8D8K - chains O and a of the 35 polymer chains in the assembly; structure by electron microscopy, 3.13 A resolution.

== Chain O ==
Molecule: 37S ribosomal protein S28, mitochondrial
Source organism: Saccharomyces cerevisiae
UniProt: P21771 (RT28_YEAST); numbering as in UniProt (aligned over 1-286)
Amino-acid sequence (286 residues; numbered 1 to 286; the number before each row is that of its first residue):
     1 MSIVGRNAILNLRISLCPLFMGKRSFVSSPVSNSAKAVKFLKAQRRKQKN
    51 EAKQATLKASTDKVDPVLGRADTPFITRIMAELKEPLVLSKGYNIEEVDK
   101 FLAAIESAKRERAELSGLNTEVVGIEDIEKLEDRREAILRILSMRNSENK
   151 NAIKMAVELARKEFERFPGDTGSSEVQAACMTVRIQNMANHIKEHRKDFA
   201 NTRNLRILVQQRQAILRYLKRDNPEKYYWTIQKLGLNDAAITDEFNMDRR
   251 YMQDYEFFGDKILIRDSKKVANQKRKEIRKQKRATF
Not modelled in the structure: 1-33, 112-126, 259-286

== Chain a ==
Molecule: 15S ribosomal RNA
Source organism: Saccharomyces cerevisiae
Sequence (1713 nucleotides; row label = number of the first residue in the row; numbers below 1 keep their minus sign (U-63 is residue -63)):
   -63 UUUUAUAUAAUAAUAAUAAUAUAUAUAUAUAUAUAUUAUUAUAUUAGUUA
   -13 UAUAAUAAGGAAAAGUAAAAAAUUUAUAAGAAUAUGAUGUUGGUUCAGAU
    37 UAAGCGCUAAAUAAGGACAUGACACAUGCGAAUCAUACGUUUAUUAUUGA
    87 UAAGAUAAUAAAUAUGUGGUGUAAACGUGAGUAAUUUUAUUAGGAAUUAA
   137 UGAACUAUAGAAUAAGCUAAAUACUUAAUAUAUUAUUAUAUAAAAAUAAU
   187 UUAUAUAAUAAAAAGGAUAUAUAUAUAAUAUAUAUUUAUCUAUAGUCAAG
   237 CCAAUAAUGGUUUAGGUAGUAGGUUUAUUAAGAGUUAAACCUAGCCAACG
   287 AUCCAUAAUCGAUAAUGAAAGUUAGAACGAUCACGUUGACUCUGAAAUAU
   337 AGUCAAUAUCUAUAAGAUACAGCAGUGAGGAAUAUUGGACAAUGAUCGAA
   387 AGAUUGAUCCAGUUACUUAUUAGGAUGAUAUAUAAAAAUAUUUUAUUUUA
   437 UUUAUAAAUAUUAAAUAUUUAUAAUAAUAAUAAUAAUAAUAUAUAUAUAU
   487 AAAUUGAUUAAAAAUAAAAUCCAUAAAUAAUUAAAAUAAUGAUAUUAAUU
   537 ACCAUAUAUAUUUUUAUAUGGAUAUAUAUAUUAAUAAUAAUAUUAAUUUU
   587 AUUAUUAUUAAUAAUAUAUUUUAAUAGUCCUGACUAAUAUUUGUGCCAGC
   637 AGUCGCGGUAACACAAAGAGGGCGAGCGUUAAUCAUAAUGGUUUAAAGGA
   687 UCCGUAGAAUGAAUUAUAUAUUAUAAUUUAGAGUUAAUAAAAUAUAAUUA
   737 AAGAAUUAUAAUAGUAAAGAUGAAAUAAUAAUAAUAAUUAUAAGACUAAU
   787 AUAUGUGAAAAUAUUAAUUAAAUAUUAACUGACAUUGAGGGAUUAAAACU
   837 AGAGUAGCGAAACGGAUUCGAUACCCGUGUAGUUCUAGUAGUAAACUAUG
   887 AAUACAAUUAUUUAUAAUAUAUAUUAUAUAUAAAUAAUAAAUGAAAAUGA
   937 AAGUAUUCCACCUGAAGAGUACGUUAGCAAUAAUGAAACUCAAAACAAUA
   987 GACGGUUACAGACUUAAGCAGUGGAGCAUGUUAUUUAAUUCGAUAAUCCA
  1037 CGACUAACCUUACCAUAUUUUGAAUAUUAUAAUAAUUAUUAUAAUUAUUA
  1087 UAUUACAGGCGUUACAUUGUUGUCUUUAGUUCGUGCUGCAAAGUUUUAGA
  1137 UUAAGUUCAUAAACGAACAAAACUCCAUAUAUAUAAUUUUAAUUAUAUAU
  1187 AAUUUUAUAUUAUUUAUUAAUAUAAAGAAAGGAAUUAAGACAAAUCAUAA
  1237 UGAUCCUUAUAAUAUGGGUAAUAGACGUGCUAUAAUAAAAUGAUAAUAAA
  1287 AUUAUAUAAAAUAUAUUUAAUUAUAUUUAAUUAAUAAUAUAAAACAUUUU
  1337 AAUUUUUAAUAUAUUUUUUUAUUAUAUAUUAAUAUGAAUUAUAAUCUGAA
  1387 AUUCGAUUAUAUGAAAAAAGAAUUGCUAGUAAUACGUAAAUUAGUAUGUU
  1437 ACGGUGAAUAUUCUAACUGUUUCGCACUAAUCACUCAUCACGCGUUGAAA
  1487 CAUAUUAUUAUCUUAUUAUUUAUAUAAUAUUUUUUAAUAAAUAUUAAUAA
  1537 UUAUUAAUUUAUAUUUAUUUAUAUCAGAAAUAAUAUGAAUUAAUGCGAAG
  1587 UUGAAAUACAGUUACCGUAGGGGAACCUGCGGUGGGCUUAUAAAUAUCUU
  1637 AAAUAUUCUUACA
Not modelled in the structure: -54 to -16, 3-7, 86-88, 167-171, 211-213, 421-477, 546-549, 564-599, 705-707, 906-910, 1075-1077, 1362-1366, 1529-1535
Ion coordination: Mg2+ site 1 near A20 (its only coordinating residue here); Mg2+ site 2 near A33 (its only coordinating residue here); Mg2+ site 3 near C54 (its only coordinating residue here); Mg2+ site 4: A55, U56, G115; Mg2+ site 5 near A110 (its only coordinating residue here); Mg2+ site 6: A116, G117, A294; Mg2+ site 7: G117, A294; Mg2+ site 8: A159, C160; Mg2+ site 9 near U256 (its only coordinating residue here); Mg2+ site 10 near G270 (its only coordinating residue here); Mg2+ site 11: A287, U288; Mg2+ site 12: A312, A313; 31 more Mg2+ sites not listed

== Chain O / chain a interface ==
Contacting residue pairs - 95 pairs, chain O then chain a:
  Ser34(O) - U1497(a)  phosphate contact
  Ala35(O) - U1558(a)  phosphate contact
  Ala35(O) - A1559(a)  phosphate contact
  Lys36(O) - U1497(a)  salt bridge to the phosphate
  Lys36(O) - A1559(a)  phosphate contact
  Lys39(O) - A274(a)  salt bridge to the phosphate
  Phe40(O) - A1496(a)  base contact
  Leu41(O) - A1496(a)  base contact
  Lys42(O) - C276(a)  salt bridge to the phosphate
  Ala43(O) - A254(a)  hydrogen bond to the sugar
  Ala43(O) - G255(a)  phosphate contact
  Arg46(O) - G255(a)  hydrogen bond to the base
  Arg46(O) - U256(a)  hydrogen bond to the base
  Arg46(O) - A257(a)  base contact
  Arg46(O) - G258(a)  base contact
  Arg46(O) - C277(a)  base contact
  Arg46(O) - U278(a)  hydrogen bond to the base
  Arg46(O) - A279(a)  base contact
  Lys47(O) - A254(a)  base contact
  Asn50(O) - A254(a)  hydrogen bond to the base
  Asn50(O) - A279(a)  hydrogen bond to the sugar
  Asn50(O) - G280(a)  base contact
  Lys53(O) - A279(a)  salt bridge to the phosphate
  Gln54(O) - A279(a)  hydrogen bond to the sugar
  Gln54(O) - G280(a)  phosphate contact
  Leu57(O) - G280(a)  phosphate contact
  Glu148(O) - U805(a)  phosphate contact
  Asn149(O) - U805(a)  hydrogen bond to the phosphate
  Asn149(O) - A806(a)  phosphate contact
  Lys154(O) - A722(a)  salt bridge to the phosphate
  Lys154(O) - A723(a)  salt bridge to the phosphate
  Val157(O) - U721(a)  phosphate contact
  Val157(O) - A722(a)  phosphate contact
  Arg161(O) - U721(a)  hydrogen bond to the sugar
  Arg166(O) - U816(a)  hydrogen bond to the phosphate
  Arg166(O) - G817(a)  salt bridge to the phosphate
  Phe167(O) - C815(a)  phosphate contact
  Phe167(O) - U816(a)  phosphate contact
  Gly169(O) - A814(a)  sugar contact
  Gly169(O) - C815(a)  sugar contact
  Asp170(O) - C815(a)  hydrogen bond to the sugar
  Thr171(O) - U720(a)  hydrogen bond to the sugar
  Thr171(O) - U721(a)  sugar contact
  Thr171(O) - A814(a)  base contact
  Thr171(O) - C815(a)  sugar contact
  Gly172(O) - G719(a)  base contact
  Gly172(O) - U720(a)  base contact
  Gly172(O) - C815(a)  hydrogen bond to the sugar
  Gly172(O) - U816(a)  sugar contact
  Ser173(O) - U816(a)  sugar contact
  Gln177(O) - G719(a)  hydrogen bond to the sugar
  Gln177(O) - U720(a)  sugar contact
  Cys180(O) - U721(a)  sugar contact
  Met181(O) - U720(a)  sugar contact
  Arg184(O) - U720(a)  phosphate contact
  Arg184(O) - U721(a)  salt bridge to the phosphate
  Asn187(O) - A806(a)  hydrogen bond to the phosphate
  Met188(O) - A806(a)  sugar contact
  His191(O) - U805(a)  hydrogen bond to the sugar
  His191(O) - A806(a)  sugar contact
  His195(O) - A733(a)  hydrogen bond to the sugar
  His195(O) - U734(a)  sugar contact
  Lys197(O) - A733(a)  sugar contact
  Lys197(O) - A873(a)  salt bridge to the phosphate
  Lys197(O) - G874(a)  salt bridge to the phosphate
  Asp198(O) - A732(a)  hydrogen bond to the sugar
  Asp198(O) - A733(a)  sugar contact
  Phe199(O) - U829(a)  phosphate contact
  Phe199(O) - U830(a)  phosphate contact
  Asn201(O) - A732(a)  base contact
  Asn201(O) - A806(a)  hydrogen bond to the sugar
  Asn201(O) - A807(a)  sugar contact
  Arg203(O) - C688(a)  hydrogen bond to the sugar
  Arg203(O) - A794(a)  salt bridge to the phosphate
  Asn204(O) - A807(a)  sugar contact
  Arg206(O) - A828(a)  sugar contact
  Ile207(O) - C689(a)  sugar contact
  Gln210(O) - C689(a)  hydrogen bond to the sugar
  Gln210(O) - G690(a)  sugar contact
  Gln211(O) - G719(a)  hydrogen bond to the phosphate
  Gln211(O) - U720(a)  hydrogen bond to the phosphate
  Ala214(O) - C819(a)  sugar contact
  Ile215(O) - C819(a)  sugar contact
  Arg217(O) - U691(a)  salt bridge to the phosphate
  Tyr218(O) - G817(a)  sugar contact
  Tyr218(O) - A818(a)  hydrogen bond to the phosphate
  Tyr218(O) - C819(a)  sugar contact
  Arg221(O) - C819(a)  salt bridge to the phosphate
  Glu244(O) - U691(a)  sugar contact
  Glu244(O) - G825(a)  hydrogen bond to the base
  Asn246(O) - G826(a)  hydrogen bond to the base
  Asn246(O) - G827(a)  sugar contact
  Asp248(O) - G827(a)  phosphate contact
  Asp248(O) - A828(a)  sugar contact
  Arg249(O) - A828(a)  salt bridge to the phosphate
Other interface residues (no listed pair), chain O (62 interface residues in all): Ala37, Gln44, Glu51, Lys150, Ile153, Ser174, Ala200, Asp222, Met247
Other interface residues (no listed pair), chain a (47 interface residues in all): A820, U1495

== In short ==
The interface between chain O and chain a involves 62 residues on one side and 47 on the other, with 26
hydrogen bonds and 14 salt bridges. Polar pairs include Arg46(O)-G255(a), Arg46(O)-U256(a) and
Arg46(O)-U278(a). The Mg2+ site 4 is built by A55(a), U56(a) and G115(a).
Chain O is 37S ribosomal protein S28, mitochondrial and chain a is 15S ribosomal RNA, both from Saccharomyces
cerevisiae; the structure, Yeast mitochondrial small subunit assembly intermediate (State 2), was determined
by electron microscopy together with 8D8J and 8D8L from the same study.
